7MBY - chains P and R of the 5 polymer chains in the assembly; structure by electron microscopy, 2.44 A resolution.

[Chain P]
Protein: Cholecystokinin-8
Reference sequence: P06307 (CCKN_HUMAN); residues 1-8 here correspond to UniProt positions 96-103 (UniProt number = residue number + 95)
Amino-acid sequence (9 residues; numbered 1 to 9; the number before each row is that of its first residue):
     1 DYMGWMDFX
Differences from the reference sequence: amidation (9)
Modified / non-standard residues: Y2 (O-sulfo-L-tyrosine; TYS); NH2 (amino group) at position 9
Curated features (UniProtKB/Swiss-Prot):
  - modified residue: Y2 (Sulfotyrosine), F8 (Phenylalanine amide)

[Chain R]
Protein: Cholecystokinin receptor type A
Source organism: Homo sapiens
Reference sequence: P32238 (CCKAR_HUMAN); residue numbers follow UniProt; this construct covers 2-428
Amino-acid sequence (427 residues; row label = number of the first residue in the row):
     2 DVVDSLLVNGSNITPPCELGLENETLFCLDQPRPSKEWQPAVQILLYSLI
    52 FLLSVLGNTLVITVLIRNKRMRTVTNIFLLSLAVSDLMLCLFCMPFNLIP
   102 NLLKDFIFGSAVCKTTTYFMGTSVSVSTFNLVAISLERYGAICKPLQSRV
   152 WQTKSHALKVIAATWCLSFTIMTPYPIYSNLVPFTKNNNQTANMCRFLLP
   202 NDVMQQSWHTFLLLILFLIPGIVMMVAYGLISLELYQGIKFEASQKKSAK
   252 ERKPSTTSSGKYEDSDGCYLQKTRPPRKLELRQLSTGSSSRANRIRSNSS
   302 AANLMAKKRVIRMLIVIVVLFFLCWMPIFSANAWRAYDTASAERRLSGTP
   352 ISFILLLSYTSSCVNPIIYCFMNKRFRLGFMATFPCCPNPGPPGARGEVG
   402 EEEEGGTTGASLSRFSYSHMSASVPPQ
Disordered / not traced: 2-37, 239-304, 387-428
Disulfides: C114-C196
Curated features (UniProtKB/Swiss-Prot):
  - lipidation: C387 (S-palmitoyl cysteine)
  - glycosylation (N-linked (GlcNAc...) asparagine): N10, N24, N190

[How chain P and chain R interact]
Contacting residue pairs - 40 pairs, chain P then chain R:
  Y2(P) - P101(R)
  Y2(P) - N102(R)
  Y2(P) - K105(R)
  Y2(P) - D106(R)
  Y2(P) - F107(R)
  Y2(P) - R197(R)
  Y2(P) - S348(R)
  M3(P) - E344(R)
  M3(P) - S348(R)
  G4(P) - R197(R)
  G4(P) - E344(R)
  G4(P) - S348(R)  hydrogen bond (backbone-side chain)
  W5(P) - R197(R)
  W5(P) - R336(R)  hydrogen bond (backbone-side chain)
  W5(P) - A343(R)
  W5(P) - E344(R)
  W5(P) - S348(R)
  W5(P) - I352(R)  hydrophobic
  M6(P) - F97(R)
  M6(P) - N98(R)  hydrogen bond
  M6(P) - M121(R)  hydrophobic
  M6(P) - C196(R)
  M6(P) - R197(R)
  M6(P) - L356(R)
  D7(P) - Y176(R)
  D7(P) - F198(R)
  D7(P) - H210(R)  salt bridge
  D7(P) - I329(R)
  D7(P) - N333(R)
  F8(P) - C94(R)  hydrogen bond (backbone-side chain)
  F8(P) - M121(R)
  F8(P) - G122(R)
  F8(P) - V125(R)  hydrophobic
  F8(P) - Y176(R)
  F8(P) - L217(R)  hydrophobic
  F8(P) - L356(R)
  F8(P) - Y360(R)  hydrogen bond (backbone-side chain)
  NH2_9(P) - N98(R)  hydrogen bond (backbone-side chain)
  NH2_9(P) - L356(R)
  NH2_9(P) - Y360(R)  hydrogen bond (backbone-side chain)
Also at the interface, not in a pair above, chain P (9 interface residues in all): D1
Also at the interface, not in a pair above, chain R (34 interface residues in all): F185, N194, M195, L213, W326, F330, A332, L347

[Overview]
9 residues of chain P and 34 residues of chain R are in contact, with 7 hydrogen bonds and 1 salt bridge.
Among the polar pairs are D7(P)-H210(R), G4(P)-S348(R) and W5(P)-R336(R).
Chain P is Cholecystokinin-8 and chain R is Cholecystokinin receptor type A (Homo sapiens); the structure,
Human Cholecystokinin 1 receptor (CCK1R) Gq chimera (mGsqi) complex, was determined by electron microscopy
(same publication as 7MBX).
